PDB entry 6DI1 | X-ray diffraction, 1.10 A resolution | chain A

Chain A:
Protein: Tyrosine-protein kinase BTK
From: Homo sapiens
Notes: EC 2.7.10.2
Reference sequence: Q06187 (BTK_HUMAN), isoform Q06187-2; residues 389-659 here correspond to UniProt positions 423-693 (UniProt number = residue number + 34)
Amino-acid sequence (271 residues; row label = number of the first residue in the row):
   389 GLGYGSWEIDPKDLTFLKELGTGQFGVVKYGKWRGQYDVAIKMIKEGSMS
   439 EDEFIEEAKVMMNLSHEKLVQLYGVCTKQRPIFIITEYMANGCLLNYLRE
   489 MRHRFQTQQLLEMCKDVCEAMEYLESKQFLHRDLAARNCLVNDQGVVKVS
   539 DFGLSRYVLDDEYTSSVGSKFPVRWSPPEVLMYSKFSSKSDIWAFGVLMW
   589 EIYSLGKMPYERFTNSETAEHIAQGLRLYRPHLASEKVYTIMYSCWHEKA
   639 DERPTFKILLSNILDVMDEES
Glycans and other covalent adducts: compound GJD linked to Cys-481
Ligand contacts: GJD (4-amino-2-[(3S)-3-(propanoylamino)pyrrolidin-1-yl]pyrimidine-5-carboxamide): Leu-408, Gly-409, Thr-410, Gly-411, Val-416, Ala-428, Thr-474, Glu-475, Tyr-476, Met-477, Gly-480, Leu-483, Asn-484, Arg-525, Leu-528

Summary:
Covalently linked compound GJD: at Cys-481.
Chain A is Tyrosine-protein kinase BTK (Homo sapiens); the structure, Crystal structure of btk in complex with
covalent fragment ligand, was determined by X-ray diffraction (same publication as 6DI0).
